PDB entry 8DKC | electron microscopy, 3.50 A resolution | chains C and D of the 5 polymer chains in the assembly

Chain C:
Molecule: DNA-directed RNA polymerase subunit beta
Source organism: Porphyromonas gingivalis
Notes: EC 2.7.7.6
UniProt: A0A0E2LNT9 (A0A0E2LNT9_PORGN); numbering as in UniProt (aligned over 1-1269)
Sequence (1269 residues; each row starts with the number of its first residue):
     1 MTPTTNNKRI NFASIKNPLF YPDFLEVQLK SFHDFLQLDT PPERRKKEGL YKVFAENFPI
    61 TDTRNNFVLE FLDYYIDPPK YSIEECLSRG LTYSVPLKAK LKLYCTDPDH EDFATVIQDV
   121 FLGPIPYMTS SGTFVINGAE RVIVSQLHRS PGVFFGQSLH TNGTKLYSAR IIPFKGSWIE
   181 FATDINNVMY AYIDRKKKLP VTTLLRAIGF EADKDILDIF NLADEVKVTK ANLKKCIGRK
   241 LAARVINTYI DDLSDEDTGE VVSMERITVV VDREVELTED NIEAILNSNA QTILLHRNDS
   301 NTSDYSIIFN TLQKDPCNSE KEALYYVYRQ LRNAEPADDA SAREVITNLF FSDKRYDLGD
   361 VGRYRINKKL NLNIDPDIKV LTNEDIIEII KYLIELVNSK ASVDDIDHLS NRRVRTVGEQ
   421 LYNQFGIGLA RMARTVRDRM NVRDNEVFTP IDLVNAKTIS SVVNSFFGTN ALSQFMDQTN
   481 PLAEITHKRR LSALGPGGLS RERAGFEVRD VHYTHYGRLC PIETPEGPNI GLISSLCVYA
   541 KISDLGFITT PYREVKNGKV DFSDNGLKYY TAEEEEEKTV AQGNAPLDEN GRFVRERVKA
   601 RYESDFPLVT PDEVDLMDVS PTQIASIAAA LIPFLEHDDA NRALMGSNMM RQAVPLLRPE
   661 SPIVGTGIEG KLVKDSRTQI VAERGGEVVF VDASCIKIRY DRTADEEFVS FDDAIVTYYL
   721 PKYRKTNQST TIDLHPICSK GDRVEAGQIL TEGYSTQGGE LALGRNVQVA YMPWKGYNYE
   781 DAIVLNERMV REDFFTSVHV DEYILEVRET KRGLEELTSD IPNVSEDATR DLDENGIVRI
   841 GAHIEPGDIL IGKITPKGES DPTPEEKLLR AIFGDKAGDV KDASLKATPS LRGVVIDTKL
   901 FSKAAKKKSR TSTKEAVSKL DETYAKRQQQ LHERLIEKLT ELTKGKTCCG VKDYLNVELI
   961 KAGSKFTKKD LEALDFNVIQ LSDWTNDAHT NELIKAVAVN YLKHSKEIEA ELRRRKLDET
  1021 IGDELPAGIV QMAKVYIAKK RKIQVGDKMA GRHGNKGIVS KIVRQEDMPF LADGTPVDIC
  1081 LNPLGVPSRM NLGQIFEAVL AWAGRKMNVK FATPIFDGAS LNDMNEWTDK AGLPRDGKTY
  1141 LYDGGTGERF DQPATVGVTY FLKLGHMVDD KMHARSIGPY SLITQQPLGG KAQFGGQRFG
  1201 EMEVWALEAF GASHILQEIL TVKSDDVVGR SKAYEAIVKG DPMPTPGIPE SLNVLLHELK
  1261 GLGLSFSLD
Disordered / not traced: 1, 222-305
Differences from the reference sequence: conflict Asp224 (Glu in A0A0E2LNT9)

Chain D:
Molecule: DNA-directed RNA polymerase subunit beta'
Source organism: Porphyromonas gingivalis
Notes: EC 2.7.7.6
UniProt: T2NAX9 (T2NAX9_PORGN); residues 1-1433 here = UniProt positions 1-1433
Sequence (1439 residues; row label = number of the first residue in the row):
     1 MAFRKENKIK NNFSKIRITL ASPEEILENS FGEVLKPETI NYRTYKPERD GLFCERIFGP
    61 VKDFECHCGK YKRIRYRGIV CDRCGVEVTE KKVRRERMGH IHLVVPVAHI WYFRSLPNKI
   121 GYLLGLPTKK LDAIIYYERY VVIQPGVAEG LSQLDLLSEE EYLDKLDEIE RTHKGNQNLE
   181 DTNPDKFIAK IGAEAIYDLL CRVDLDSISY ELRDRANTDG SQQRKTEALK RLQVVESFRA
   241 SKGVNRPEWM VMKVIPVIPP DLRPLVPLDG GRFATSDLND LYRRVIIRNN RLKRLIEIKA
   301 PEVILRNEKR MLQEAVDSLF DNSRKSSAVK SDNNRPLKSL SDSLKGKQGR FRQNLLGKRV
   361 DYSARSVIVV GPELKMHECG LPKDMAAELY KPFIIRKLIE RGIVKTVKSA KKIVDRKEPV
   421 IWDILEYVMK GHPVLLNRAP TLHRLGIQAF QPKLIEGKAI QLHPLSCTAF NADFDGDQMA
   481 VHLPLSNEAI LEAQLLMLAS HNILNPANGA PITVPSQDMV LGLYYITKLR PNTKGHGLIF
   541 YGPEEATIAY NEGKVDIHAP IKVYVEDYEN GELVRRMVET SVGRLMVNEY VPKKVGYVNE
   601 VLGKKALRDI IGSVIKICGV ATTAKFLDDI KNLGYYMAFK GGLSFNLADV LIPDEKDQLI
   661 QEGYTAVEQI MQDYSMGFIT FNERYNQIID TWTHINGRLS NVLIKQLSSD NDGFNSVFMM
   721 MDSGARGSKE QIRQLSGMRG LMAKPQKSGA EGGQIIENPI LSNFKEGLSV LEYFISTHGA
   781 RKGLADTALK TADAGYLTRR LVDVSHDVII TEEDCGTLRG LLTTELKQNE DVVASLYERI
   841 LGRVSVHDII HPTTGDIIVR AGEEIREQAA QIIEDSPIEA VEIRSVLTCE SKKGVCAKCY
   901 GRNLATNRMV QRGEVVGVIA AQSIGEPGTQ LTLRTFHVGG IASNVATENS LLSKYDGILE
   961 FEELRAVDAT DESHQVVVSR MTELRIADPN TGIILANHNI PYGAKLFFRQ GDAVKKGDKI
  1021 IEWDPFNAVI VSEVAGTLSF EGVVENVTFK MESDETTGLK EKIIIESKDK TMAPYARIID
  1081 ENGEMLKNYS LPMGAHVVKD DGDTVKVGEI LVKIPRSVGK AGDITGGLPR VTELFEARNP
  1141 SNPAIVSEID GEIGFGKLKR GNREITVTSK LGEEKKYLIP LSKQLLVQEN DFVRAGTPLS
  1201 DGAITPADIL AIKGPTAVQE YIVNEVQDVY RLQGVKINDK HFEVIVRQMM RKVEIVDPGD
  1261 TLFLEQQVVD KFEVMEENDR IWGKKVVIDA GDSQVLKAGQ IVTARKLRDE NSMLKRKDLK
  1321 IVKVRDAKSA TASQILQGIT RAALQTKSFM SAASFQETTK VLNEAAICGK TDYLEGLKEN
  1381 VICGHLIPAG TGLRDYEKLV VMHRDDYEKA TAERKSFLSE PTAEPAMEEA PSEHHHHHH
Disordered / not traced: 1-9, 933-1124, 1403-1439
Differences from the reference sequence: conflict Glu1420 (Val in T2NAX9); expression tag (1434-1439)

How chain C and chain D interact:
Contacting residue pairs (221; chain C residue first):
  Phe506(C) with Lys747(D); Lys782(D); Asp786(D)
  Arg509(C) with Arg781(D)
  Asp510(C) with Lys747(D), salt bridge; Arg781(D), salt bridge
  Val511(C) with His778(D); Arg781(D)
  Pro521(C) with Phe774(D), hydrophobic; Thr777(D)
  Ile522(C) with Thr777(D)
  Thr524(C) with Arg781(D), hydrogen bond
  Glu526(C) with Leu784(D)
  Ile530(C) with Arg781(D); Ala785(D), hydrophobic
  Gln582(C) with Val770(D)
  Lys599(C) with Leu771(D); Glu772(D), salt bridge
  Arg601(C) with Leu771(D)
  Phe606(C) with Leu771(D), hydrophobic; Ile775(D), hydrophobic
  Pro621(C) with Val770(D)
  Leu635(C) with Tyr773(D)
  Glu636(C) with Gly767(D); Leu768(D), hydrogen bond (backbone-backbone)
  His637(C) with Phe764(D); Lys765(D), hydrogen bond (side chain-backbone); Glu766(D), hydrogen bond (side chain-backbone); Gly767(D), hydrogen bond (side chain-backbone)
  Asp638(C) with Phe764(D); Tyr773(D)
  Asp639(C) with Arg739(D), salt bridge; Phe764(D); Tyr773(D), hydrogen bond (backbone-side chain)
  Ala640(C) with Tyr773(D); Thr777(D); Ala780(D), hydrophobic
  Asn641(C) with Ala780(D); Leu784(D)
  Ala643(C) with Tyr773(D)
  Tyr771(C) with Ser644(D), hydrogen bond (backbone-side chain)
  Pro773(C) with Phe639(D); Leu643(D)
  Trp774(C) with Phe639(D)
  Lys775(C) with Pro372(D); Tyr635(D); Tyr636(D); Phe639(D)
  Gly776(C) with Tyr635(D), hydrogen bond (backbone-side chain)
  Tyr777(C) with Pro372(D), hydrophobic; Tyr635(D)
  Tyr779(C) with Val370(D), hydrophobic; Ser516(D), hydrogen bond; Gln517(D); Asp518(D)
  Glu780(C) with Gln517(D), hydrogen bond; Arg726(D), salt bridge
  Lys811(C) with Tyr45(D)
  Asp861(C) with Thr44(D)
  Pro862(C) with Thr44(D); Tyr45(D); Lys46(D)
  Thr863(C) with Cys68(D); Lys72(D)
  Glu866(C) with Lys72(D), salt bridge
  Lys1048(C) with Asp475(D), hydrogen bond (side chain-backbone)
  Ile1058(C) with Phe474(D)
  Pro1083(C) with Leu643(D)
  Leu1084(C) with Gln517(D); Met720(D), hydrophobic; Arg726(D)
  Gly1085(C) with Arg726(D)
  Pro1087(C) with Met720(D), hydrophobic; Leu735(D)
  Ser1088(C) with Arg726(D); Gln731(D), hydrogen bond (backbone-side chain)
  Arg1089(C) with Arg726(D)
  Met1090(C) with Leu735(D), hydrophobic; Phe764(D), hydrophobic
  Leu1092(C) with Phe764(D)
  Ile1095(C) with Leu647(D), hydrophobic
  Phe1096(C) with Leu647(D), hydrophobic
  Phe1116(C) with Leu768(D); Ser769(D); Val770(D), hydrophobic; Tyr773(D), hydrophobic
  Lys1138(C) with Asn646(D); Ala648(D); Asp649(D), salt bridge
  Phe1150(C) with Phe639(D), hydrophobic
  Asp1151(C) with Tyr525(D), hydrogen bond; Gly641(D)
  Gln1152(C) with Gly641(D); Gly642(D)
  Thr1155(C) with Ser644(D); Phe645(D), hydrogen bond (side chain-backbone); Asn646(D), hydrogen bond
  Val1168(C) with Val367(D), hydrophobic
  Lys1171(C) with Arg365(D); Ser366(D); Gln478(D), hydrogen bond (backbone-side chain)
  Met1172(C) with Ser366(D); Met385(D), hydrophobic; Lys458(D)
  His1173(C) with Ala364(D); Arg365(D), hydrogen bond (backbone-backbone); Gln478(D)
  Ala1174(C) with Ser363(D); Ala364(D), hydrophobic; Glu388(D)
  Arg1175(C) with Val360(D), hydrogen bond (side chain-backbone); Asp361(D), salt bridge; Tyr362(D); Ser363(D), hydrogen bond (backbone-backbone); Glu388(D), hydrogen bond (backbone-side chain)
  Ser1176(C) with Asp361(D); Tyr362(D); Glu388(D)
  Ile1177(C) with Tyr362(D)
  Gln1186(C) with Lys358(D), hydrogen bond
  Pro1187(C) with Arg359(D); Asp361(D)
  Leu1188(C) with Arg359(D)
  Gly1196(C) with Arg359(D); Val360(D); Ser363(D)
  Gln1197(C) with Lys358(D); Arg359(D), hydrogen bond (backbone-side chain); Val360(D); Ser363(D), hydrogen bond; Ala364(D); Arg365(D)
  Arg1198(C) with Gln353(D), hydrogen bond; Asn354(D), hydrogen bond; Gly357(D), hydrogen bond (side chain-backbone); Lys358(D); Arg359(D)
  Phe1199(C) with Leu356(D); Gly357(D); Lys358(D), hydrogen bond (backbone-backbone); Val360(D), hydrophobic
  Glu1201(C) with Arg799(D), salt bridge
  Met1202(C) with Thr441(D); Arg799(D)
  Glu1203(C) with Thr441(D)
  Trp1205(C) with Val802(D), hydrophobic; Asp803(D)
  Ala1206(C) with Ile447(D), hydrophobic
  Leu1207(C) with Met497(D), hydrophobic
  Glu1208(C) with Val915(D); Val918(D); Leu1377(D)
  Ala1209(C) with Val915(D); Val918(D), hydrophobic; Ile919(D), hydrophobic
  Phe1210(C) with Arg444(D); Leu496(D)
  Gly1211(C) with Glu492(D)
  Ala1212(C) with Glu492(D), hydrogen bond (backbone-side chain); Leu1386(D)
  Ser1213(C) with Glu492(D), hydrogen bond (backbone-side chain); Leu1386(D); Thr1391(D), hydrogen bond
  His1214(C) with Glu488(D)
  Ile1215(C) with Ala489(D), hydrophobic; Glu492(D); Met497(D), hydrophobic
  Glu1218(C) with Pro484(D); Ser486(D), hydrogen bond
  Lys1223(C) with Asp361(D); Tyr362(D); Leu483(D), hydrogen bond (side chain-backbone); Pro484(D), hydrogen bond (side chain-backbone); Leu485(D)
  Ser1224(C) with Lys358(D); Arg359(D)
  Asp1225(C) with Lys358(D), salt bridge
  Arg1230(C) with Asp361(D), salt bridge
  Tyr1234(C) with Tyr362(D); Ile395(D)
  Ile1237(C) with Leu485(D), hydrophobic
  Val1238(C) with Ile395(D), hydrophobic; Arg396(D), hydrogen bond (backbone-side chain)
  Lys1239(C) with Arg396(D), hydrogen bond (backbone-side chain)
  Gly1240(C) with Arg396(D)
  Gly1247(C) with Asn11(D)
  Ile1248(C) with Asn11(D), hydrogen bond (backbone-side chain); Phe13(D), hydrophobic; His1385(D)
  Glu1250(C) with Arg95(D), salt bridge
  Leu1252(C) with Ile1382(D); Cys1383(D)
  Val1254(C) with Arg350(D)
  His1257(C) with Arg95(D), hydrogen bond (side chain-backbone); Glu96(D); Met98(D)
  Glu1258(C) with Ser343(D); Leu344(D); Phe351(D)
  Leu1259(C) with Leu344(D), hydrophobic; Leu1362(D), hydrophobic
  Lys1260(C) with Phe320(D); Leu340(D)
  Leu1262(C) with Leu20(D), hydrophobic; Pro256(D)
  Gly1263(C) with Leu20(D); Ala21(D), hydrogen bond (backbone-backbone); Glu25(D); Ile26(D)
  Leu1264(C) with Ala21(D); Glu25(D), hydrogen bond (backbone-side chain)
  Ser1265(C) with Arg17(D); Ile18(D); Thr19(D), hydrogen bond (side chain-backbone); Leu20(D), hydrogen bond (side chain-backbone); Ala21(D), hydrogen bond (side chain-backbone)
  Ser1267(C) with Ile16(D); Arg17(D), hydrogen bond (side chain-backbone)
  Asp1269(C) with Ser14(D); Lys15(D); Ile16(D)
Interface residues without a listed pair, chain C (133 interface residues in all): His512, Tyr516, Ala600, Ser604, Ile624, Met772, Asp781, Arg808, Glu859, Val1045, Val1059, Asp1143, Glu1148, Pro1153, Ala1154, Gly1189, Phe1194, Gly1195, Gly1200, Gln1217, Leu1220, Thr1221, Pro1249, Ser1251, Leu1255, Phe1266
Interface residues without a listed pair, chain D (147 interface residues in all): Pro47, Gly69, His109, Asp269, Leu355, Val369, Glu373, Leu389, Pro392, Phe393, Val407, Lys411, Leu435, Ala459, Pro464, Asn502, Lys640, Phe714, Ala725, Ile732, Gln734, Gln746, Ser776, Leu789, Gln922, Met1350, Lys1378, Gly1384, Gly1390

In short:
133 residues of chain C face 147 of chain D across their interface; the contacts include 43 hydrogen bonds and
12 salt bridges. Among the polar pairs are Asp510(C)-Lys747(D), Asp510(C)-Arg781(D) and Lys599(C)-Glu772(D).
Chain C is DNA-directed RNA polymerase subunit beta and chain D is DNA-directed RNA polymerase subunit beta',
both from Porphyromonas gingivalis; the structure, P. gingivalis RNA Polymerase, was determined by electron
microscopy.
